Entry 6OY5 (X-ray diffraction, 3.10 A resolution); this record covers chains D and H of the 9 polymer chains in the assembly.

# Chain D
Name: DNA-directed RNA polymerase subunit beta'
Organism: Thermus thermophilus
Notes: EC 2.7.7.6
Reference sequence: Q8RQE8 (RPOC_THET8); residues 1-1524 here = UniProt positions 1-1524
Sequence (1524 residues; each row starts with the number of its first residue):
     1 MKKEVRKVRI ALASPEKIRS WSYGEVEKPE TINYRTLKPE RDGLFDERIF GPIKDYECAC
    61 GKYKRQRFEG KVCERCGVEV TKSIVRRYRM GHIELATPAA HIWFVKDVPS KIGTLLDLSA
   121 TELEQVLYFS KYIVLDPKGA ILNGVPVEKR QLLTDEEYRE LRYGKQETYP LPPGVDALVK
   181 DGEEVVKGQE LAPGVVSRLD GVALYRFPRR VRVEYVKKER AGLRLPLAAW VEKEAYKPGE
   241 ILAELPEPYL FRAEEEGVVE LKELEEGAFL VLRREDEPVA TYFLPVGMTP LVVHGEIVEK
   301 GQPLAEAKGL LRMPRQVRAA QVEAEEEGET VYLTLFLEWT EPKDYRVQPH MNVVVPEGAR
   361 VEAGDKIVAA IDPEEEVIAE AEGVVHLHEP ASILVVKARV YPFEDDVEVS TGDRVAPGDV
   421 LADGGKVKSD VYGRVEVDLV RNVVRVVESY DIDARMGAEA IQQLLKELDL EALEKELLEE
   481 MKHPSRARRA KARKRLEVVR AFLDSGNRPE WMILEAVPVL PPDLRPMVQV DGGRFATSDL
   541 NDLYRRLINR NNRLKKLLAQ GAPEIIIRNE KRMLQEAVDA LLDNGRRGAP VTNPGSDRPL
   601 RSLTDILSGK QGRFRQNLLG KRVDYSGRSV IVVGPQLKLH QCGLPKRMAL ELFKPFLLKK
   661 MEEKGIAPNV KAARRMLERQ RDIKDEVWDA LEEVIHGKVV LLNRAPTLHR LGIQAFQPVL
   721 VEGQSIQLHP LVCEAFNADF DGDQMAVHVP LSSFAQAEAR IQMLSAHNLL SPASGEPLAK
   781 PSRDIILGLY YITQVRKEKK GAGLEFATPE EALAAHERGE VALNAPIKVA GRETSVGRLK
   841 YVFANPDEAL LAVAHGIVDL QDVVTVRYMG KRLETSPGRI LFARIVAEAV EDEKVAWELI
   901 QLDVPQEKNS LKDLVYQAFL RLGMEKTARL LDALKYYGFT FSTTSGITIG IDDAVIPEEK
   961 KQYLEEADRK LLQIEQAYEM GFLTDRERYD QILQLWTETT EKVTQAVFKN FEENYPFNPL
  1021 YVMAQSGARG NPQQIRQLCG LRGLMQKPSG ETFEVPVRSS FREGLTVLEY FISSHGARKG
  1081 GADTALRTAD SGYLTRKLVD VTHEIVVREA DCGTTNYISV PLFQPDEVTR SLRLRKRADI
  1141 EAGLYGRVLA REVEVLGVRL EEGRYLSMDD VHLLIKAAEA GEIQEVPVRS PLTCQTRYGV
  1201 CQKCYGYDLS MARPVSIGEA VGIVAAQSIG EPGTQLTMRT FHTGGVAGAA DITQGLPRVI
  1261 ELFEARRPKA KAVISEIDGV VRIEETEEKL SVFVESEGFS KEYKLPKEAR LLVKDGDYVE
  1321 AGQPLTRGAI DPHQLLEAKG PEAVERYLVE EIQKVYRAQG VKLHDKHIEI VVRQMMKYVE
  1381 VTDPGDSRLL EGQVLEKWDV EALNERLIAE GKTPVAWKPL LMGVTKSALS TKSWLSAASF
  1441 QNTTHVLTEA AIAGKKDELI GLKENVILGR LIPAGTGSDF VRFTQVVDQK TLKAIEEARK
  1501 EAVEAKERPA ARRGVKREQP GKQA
Not modelled in the structure: 1-2, 1238-1253, 1503-1524
Bound ions: Zn2+ site 1: Cys-58, Cys-60, Cys-73, Cys-76; Mg2+ site 1: Asp-739, Asp-741, Asp-743 (shared with 1 residue of chain I); Mg2+ site 2: Asp-739 (together with GTP); Mg2+ site 3: Lys-840 (shared with 1 residue of chain B); Zn2+ site 2: Cys-1112, Cys-1194, Cys-1201, Cys-1204
Ligand contacts: GTP (guanosine-5'-triphosphate): Arg-704, Pro-706, Asn-737, Asp-739, Asp-741, Arg-783, Arg-1029

# Chain H
Molecule: 27-nt DNA strand
Sequence (27 nucleotides; each row starts with the number of its first residue; numbering starts at 0):
     0 TATAATGGGA GCTGGCTCTG ATGCAGG
Not modelled in the structure: 0, 12-14, 26

# How chain D and chain H interact
Pairs across the interface (4):
  Pro-109(D) / DT21(H)  sugar contact
  Arg-1266(D) / DT18(H)  hydrogen bond to the phosphate
  Arg-1266(D) / DG19(H)  salt bridge to the phosphate
  Lys-1426(D) / DA20(H)  salt bridge to the phosphate
Other interface residues (no listed pair), chain D (6 interface residues in all): Thr-121, Lys-491, Lys-494
Other interface residues (no listed pair), chain H (6 interface residues in all): DG22, DC23

# In short
The chain D/chain H interface involves 6 residues from each chain; the contacts include 1 hydrogen bond and 2
salt bridges. Polar contacts include Arg-1266(D)/DT18(H), Arg-1266(D)/DG19(H) and Lys-1426(D)/DA20(H). Bound
to chain D: GTP. Cys-58(D), Cys-60(D), Cys-73(D) and Cys-76(D) coordinate Zn2+ site 1.
Here chain D is DNA-directed RNA polymerase subunit beta' (Thermus thermophilus) and chain H is a 27-nt DNA
strand. Entry 6OY5 (X-ray crystal structure of a bacterial reiterative transcription complex of pyrG promoter
at 3 min) was determined by X-ray diffraction (same publication as 6OVR, 6OVY, 6OW3, 6OY6, 6OY7, 6P70 and
6P71).
